PDB entry 7XPX | electron microscopy, 3.20 A resolution | chains G and J of the 11 polymer chains in the assembly

== Chain G ==
Molecule: Histone H2A
From: Xenopus laevis
UniProt: Q6AZJ8 (Q6AZJ8_XENLA); residues 1-129 here correspond to UniProt positions 2-130 (UniProt number = residue number + 1)
Amino-acid sequence (129 residues; numbered 1 to 129; the number before each row is that of its first residue):
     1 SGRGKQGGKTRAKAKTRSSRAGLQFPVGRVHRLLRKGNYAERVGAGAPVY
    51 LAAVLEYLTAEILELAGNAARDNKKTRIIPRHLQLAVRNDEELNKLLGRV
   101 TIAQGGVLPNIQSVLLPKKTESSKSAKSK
Not modelled in the structure: 1-13, 119-129

== Chain J ==
Molecule: 145-nt DNA strand
From: Homo sapiens
Sequence (145 nucleotides; each row starts with the number of its first residue; numbers below 1 keep their minus sign (DA-72 is residue -72)):
   -72 ATCACAATCCCGGTGCCGAGGCCGCTCAATTGGTCGTAGACAGCTCTAGC
   -22 ACCGCTTAAACGCACGTACGGATTCCGTACGTGCGTTTAAGCGGTGCTAG
    28 AGCTGTCTACGACCAATTGAGCGGCCTCGGCACCGGGATTGTGAT

== Chain G / chain J interface ==
Pairs across the interface - 16 pairs, chain G then chain J:
  Thr16(G) - DA47(J)  sugar contact
  Arg29(G) - DG48(J)  hydrogen bond to the phosphate
  Arg29(G) - DC49(J)  salt bridge to the phosphate
  Glu41(G) - DA39(J)  sugar contact
  Arg42(G) - DG38(J)  hydrogen bond to the sugar
  Arg42(G) - DA39(J)  phosphate contact
  Val43(G) - DG38(J)  sugar contact
  Val43(G) - DA39(J)  hydrogen bond to the phosphate
  Gly44(G) - DG38(J)  phosphate contact
  Ala45(G) - DG38(J)  hydrogen bond to the phosphate
  Lys75(G) - DC58(J)  phosphate contact
  Lys75(G) - DA59(J)  salt bridge to the phosphate
  Thr76(G) - DG57(J)  hydrogen bond to the phosphate
  Thr76(G) - DC58(J)  hydrogen bond to the phosphate
  Arg77(G) - DG57(J)  hydrogen bond to the sugar
  Arg77(G) - DC58(J)  hydrogen bond to the phosphate
Interface residues without a listed pair, chain G (13 interface residues in all): His31, Arg35, Lys74

== In short ==
13 residues of chain G face 8 of chain J across their interface; the contacts include 8 hydrogen bonds and 2
salt bridges. Among the polar pairs are Arg42(G)-DG38(J), Arg77(G)-DG57(J) and Arg29(G)-DG48(J).
Here chain G is Histone H2A (Xenopus laevis) and chain J is a 145-nt DNA strand (Homo sapiens). Entry 7XPX
(Cryo-EM structure of the histone methyltransferase SET8 bound to H4K20Ecx-nucleosome) was determined by
electron microscopy.
